1P7V - chains A and B; structure by X-ray diffraction, 1.08 A resolution.

== Chain A ==
Molecule: proteinase K
From: Engyodontium album
Notes: EC 3.4.21.64
UniProt: P06873 (PRTK_TRIAL); residues 1-279 here correspond to UniProt positions 106-384 (UniProt number = residue number + 105)
Chain sequence (279 residues; row label = number of the first residue in the row):
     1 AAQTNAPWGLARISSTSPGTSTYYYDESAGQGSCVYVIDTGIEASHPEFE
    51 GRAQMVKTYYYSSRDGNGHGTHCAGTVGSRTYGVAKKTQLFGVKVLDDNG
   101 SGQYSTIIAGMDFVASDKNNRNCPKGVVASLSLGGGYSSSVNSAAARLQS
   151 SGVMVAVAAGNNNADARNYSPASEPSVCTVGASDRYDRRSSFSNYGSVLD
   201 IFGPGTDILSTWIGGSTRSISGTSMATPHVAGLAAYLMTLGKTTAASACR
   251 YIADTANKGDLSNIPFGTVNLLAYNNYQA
Differences from the reference sequence: conflict D207 (Ser312 in P06873)
Disulfides: C34-C123, C178-C249
Metal / ion sites: Ca2+ site 1 near S17 (its only coordinating residue here); Ca2+ site 2: P175, V177, D200
UniProt features mapped onto this chain:
  - active site (Charge relay system): D39, H69, S224
  - binding site (Ca(2+)): T16, P175, V177, D200, D260

== Chain B ==
Molecule: inhibitor peptide
Chain sequence (7 residues; each row starts with the number of its first residue):
     1 PAPFAAA

== How chain A and chain B interact ==
Contacting residue pairs (26):
  N67(A) - A6(B)
  H69(A) - A5(B)
  H69(A) - A6(B)
  H69(A) - A7(B)
  L96(A) - P3(B)  hydrophobic
  G100(A) - P3(B)
  S101(A) - A2(B)
  S101(A) - P3(B)
  G102(A) - P1(B)
  G102(A) - A2(B)  hydrogen bond (backbone-backbone)
  Y104(A) - P1(B)
  S132(A) - P3(B)
  L133(A) - P3(B)  hydrophobic
  L133(A) - F4(B)
  G134(A) - A2(B)  hydrogen bond (backbone-backbone)
  G134(A) - P3(B)
  G134(A) - F4(B)
  G135(A) - A2(B)
  A158(A) - F4(B)  hydrophobic
  G160(A) - F4(B)
  N161(A) - F4(B)
  W212(A) - A6(B)
  W212(A) - A7(B)
  I220(A) - A7(B)  hydrophobic
  T223(A) - F4(B)
  S224(A) - F4(B)
Also at the interface, not in a pair above, chain A (20 interface residues in all): N99, I107

== Summary ==
The interface between chain A and chain B involves 20 residues on one side and 7 on the other, with 2 hydrogen
bonds. The backbones hydrogen-bond at G102(A)-A2(B) and G134(A)-A2(B). From UniProt: 3 active-site residues
and 5 Ca2+-binding residues on chain A.
Chain A is proteinase K (Engyodontium album) and chain B is inhibitor peptide; the structure, Structure of a
complex formed between Proteinase K and a designed heptapeptide inhibitor Pro-Ala-Pro-Phe-Ala-Ala-Ala at
atomic ..., was determined by X-ray diffraction.
